PDB entry 9C3A | electron microscopy, 3.10 A resolution | chains B and M of the 19 polymer chains in the assembly

== Chain B ==
Name: Major capsid protein
Source organism: Shigella phage Sf14
UniProt: A0A2K9VK95 (A0A2K9VK95_9CAUD); residue numbers follow UniProt; this construct covers 1-367
Sequence (367 residues; numbered 1 to 367; the number before each row is that of its first residue):
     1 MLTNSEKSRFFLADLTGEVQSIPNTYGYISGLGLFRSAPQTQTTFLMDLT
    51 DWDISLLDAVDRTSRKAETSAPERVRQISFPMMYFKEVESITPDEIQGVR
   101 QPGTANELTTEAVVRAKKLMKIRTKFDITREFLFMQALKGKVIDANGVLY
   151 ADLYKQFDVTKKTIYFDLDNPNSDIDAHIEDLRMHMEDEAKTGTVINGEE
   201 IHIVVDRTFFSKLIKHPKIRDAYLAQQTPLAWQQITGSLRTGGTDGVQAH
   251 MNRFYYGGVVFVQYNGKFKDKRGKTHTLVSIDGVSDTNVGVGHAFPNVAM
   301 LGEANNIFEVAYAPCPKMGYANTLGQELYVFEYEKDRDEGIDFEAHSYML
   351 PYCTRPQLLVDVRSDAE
Unresolved in the structure: 1

== Chain M ==
Name: Putative structural protein
Source organism: Shigella phage Sf14
UniProt: A0A2K9VKC2 (A0A2K9VKC2_9CAUD); residues 1-125 here = UniProt positions 1-125
Sequence (125 residues; each row starts with the number of its first residue):
     1 MAYQGFTKLGEREPLNDIILWEEITPTGHSRKEYAPVASTEYRVGEVLKA
    51 DGSKVAAGQEAQADSVCIVNFYADLQLSYHGQLKVVGIYRDAELKDLLKL
   101 ESGVDAAAVKSALKAKGIDFVPTGL
Unresolved in the structure: 1

== Chain B / chain M interface ==
Contacting residue pairs (22; chain B residue first):
  Glu-6(B) / Leu-9(M)
  Val-88(B) / Leu-20(M)  hydrophobic
  Glu-89(B) / Lys-95(M)  salt bridge
  Ser-90(B) / Leu-20(M)
  Asp-94(B) / Asn-16(M)
  Glu-95(B) / Leu-15(M)
  Glu-95(B) / Asp-17(M)
  Val-99(B) / Arg-12(M)
  Val-99(B) / Leu-15(M)  hydrophobic
  Arg-100(B) / Arg-12(M)
  Lys-125(B) / Gly-124(M)
  Asp-270(B) / Leu-125(M)
  Lys-271(B) / Pro-122(M)
  Lys-271(B) / Thr-123(M)
  Lys-271(B) / Gly-124(M)
  Lys-335(B) / Leu-20(M)
  Asp-336(B) / Ile-24(M)
  Arg-337(B) / Ile-24(M)
  Arg-337(B) / Thr-25(M)
  Arg-337(B) / Pro-26(M)
  Glu-339(B) / Ile-24(M)
  Asp-342(B) / Leu-20(M)
Other interface residues (no listed pair), chain B (19 interface residues in all): Thr-92, Gln-97, Pro-102
Other interface residues (no listed pair), chain M (17 interface residues in all): Ile-19, Arg-31, His-80

== Overview ==
19 residues of chain B and 17 residues of chain M are in contact, with 1 salt bridge. The salt-bridged pair is
Glu-89(B)/Lys-95(M).
Here chain B is Major capsid protein and chain M is Putative structural protein, both from Shigella phage
Sf14. Entry 9C3A (Bacteriophage Sf14 Capsid Empty Icosahedral reconstruction) was determined by electron
microscopy (same publication as 9C2D, 9C39 and 9C3B).
